Entry 7N3B (X-ray diffraction, 2.09 A resolution); this record covers chain A.

# Chain A
Molecule: Gamma-crystallin S
Organism: Homo sapiens
UniProt: P22914 (CRYGS_HUMAN); residues 2-178 here = UniProt positions 2-178
Amino-acid sequence (178 residues; row label = number of the first residue in the row):
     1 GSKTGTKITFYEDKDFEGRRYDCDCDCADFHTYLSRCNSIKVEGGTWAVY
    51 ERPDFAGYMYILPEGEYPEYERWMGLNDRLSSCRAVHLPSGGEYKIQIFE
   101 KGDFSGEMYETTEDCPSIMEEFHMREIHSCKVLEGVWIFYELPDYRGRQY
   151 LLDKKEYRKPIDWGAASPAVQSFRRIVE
Disordered / not traced: 1-4
Differences from the reference sequence: expression tag (1); engineered mutation Asp-15 (Asn in P22914), Glu-17 (Gln in P22914), Asp-54 (Asn in P22914), Glu-64 (Gln in P22914), Glu-71 (Gln in P22914), Glu-93 (Gln in P22914), Glu-107 (Gln in P22914), Glu-121 (Gln in P22914), Asp-144 (Asn in P22914)
Swiss-Prot annotation at these positions:
  - region: Ser-2 to Gly-5 (N-terminal arm)
  - modified residue: Ser-2 (N-acetylserine)
Cystine bridges: Cys-23/Cys-27
Reported in the primary citation:
  - conformationally variable residues (side-chain flip): Cys-25

# In short
From the paper: conformational variability at Cys-25.
Chain A is Gamma-crystallin S (Homo sapiens); the structure, Crystal structure of aged 9-site deamidated
variant of human gamma(S)-crystallin, was determined by X-ray diffraction (same publication as 7N36, 7N37,
7N38, 7N39 and 7N3A).
